Entry 4KDP (X-ray diffraction, 3.60 A resolution); this record covers chains B and H of the 3 polymer chains in the assembly.

Chain B:
Molecule: TcaR transcription regulator
Source organism: Staphylococcus epidermidis
UniProt: Q8CN94 (Q8CN94_STAES); numbering as in UniProt (aligned over 1-151)
Sequence (151 residues; numbered 1 to 151; the number before each row is that of its first residue):
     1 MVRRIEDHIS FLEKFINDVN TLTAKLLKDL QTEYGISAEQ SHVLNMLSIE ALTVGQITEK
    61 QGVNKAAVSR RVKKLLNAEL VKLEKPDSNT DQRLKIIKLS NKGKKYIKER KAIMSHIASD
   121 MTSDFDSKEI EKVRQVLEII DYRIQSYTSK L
Reported in the primary citation:
  - binding site for the 17-nt DNA strand (chain H): Arg70, Lys74, Arg93
  - mutagenesis - D141A/Y142A/R143A: decreased binding to viral ssDNA

Chain H:
Molecule: 17-nt DNA strand
Sequence (17 nucleotides; numbered 1 to 17; the number before each row is that of its first residue):
     1 CGCAGCGCGC AGCCCTA
Not modelled in the structure: 12-17

Chain B / chain H interface:
Contacting residue pairs - 7 pairs, chain B then chain H:
  Ser37(B) with DA4(H), hydrogen bond to the base
  Lys65(B) with DC1(H), base contact; DG2(H), salt bridge to the phosphate
  Arg70(B) with DG2(H), salt bridge to the phosphate; DC3(H), hydrogen bond to the base
  Arg71(B) with DA4(H), hydrogen bond to the base
  Lys74(B) with DG5(H), base contact
Other interface residues (no listed pair), chain B (7 interface residues in all): Glu39, Ala67

Summary:
Chain B and chain H form an interface of 7 and 5 residues respectively; the contacts include 3 hydrogen bonds
and 2 salt bridges. Polar pairs include Ser37(B)-DA4(H), Arg70(B)-DC3(H) and Arg71(B)-DA4(H). From the paper:
a binding site for the 17-nt DNA strand (chain H) at Arg70(B), Lys74(B) and Arg93(B); D141A/Y142A/R143A of
chain B reduce binding to viral ssDNA.
Chain B is TcaR transcription regulator (Staphylococcus epidermidis) and chain H is a 17-nt DNA strand; the
structure, TcaR-ssDNA complex crystal structure reveals the novel ssDNA binding mechanism of the MarR family
proteins, was determined by X-ray diffraction.
